PDB entry 6ONF | X-ray diffraction, 1.84 A resolution | chain A

== Chain A ==
Name: clade A/E 93TH057 HIV-1 gp120 core
From: Human immunodeficiency virus 1
UniProt: A0A0M3KKW9 (A0A0M3KKW9_9HIV1); the author numbering skips numbers that UniProt does not, so the offset changes along the chain: 44-124 = UniProt 1-81; 198-300 = UniProt 82-184; 317-355 = UniProt 185-223; 357-396 = UniProt 224-263; 1 more segments
Sequence (355 residues; numbered 42 to 492; 96 numbers in that range are skipped by the numbering (no residue carries them; nothing is unmodelled there); the number before each row is that of its first residue):
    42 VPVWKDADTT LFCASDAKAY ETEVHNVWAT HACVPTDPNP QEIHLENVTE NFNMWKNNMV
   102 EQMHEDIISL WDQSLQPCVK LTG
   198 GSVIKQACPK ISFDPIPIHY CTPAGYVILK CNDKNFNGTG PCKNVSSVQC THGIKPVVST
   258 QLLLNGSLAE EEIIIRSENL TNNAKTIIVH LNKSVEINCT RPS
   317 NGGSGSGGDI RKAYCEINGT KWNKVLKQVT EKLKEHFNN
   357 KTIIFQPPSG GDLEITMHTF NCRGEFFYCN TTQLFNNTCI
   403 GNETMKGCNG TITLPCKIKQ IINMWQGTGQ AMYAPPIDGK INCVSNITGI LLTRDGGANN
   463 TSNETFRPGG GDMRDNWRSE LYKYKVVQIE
Disordered / not traced: 42, 317-324, 403-408
Sequence notes: expression tag (42-43); engineered mutation Tyr-61 (His18 in A0A0M3KKW9), His-105 (Gln62 in A0A0M3KKW9), Ile-108 (Val65 in A0A0M3KKW9), Thr-375 (His242 in A0A0M3KKW9), Asp-474 (Asn335 in A0A0M3KKW9), Met-475 (Ile336 in A0A0M3KKW9), Arg-476 (Lys337 in A0A0M3KKW9)
Disulfide bonds: Cys-54/Cys-74, Cys-119/Cys-205, Cys-218/Cys-247, Cys-228/Cys-239, Cys-296/Cys-331, Cys-378/Cys-445, Cys-385/Cys-418, Cys-395/Cys-410
Glycans and other covalent adducts: N-acetylglucosamine (NAG) linked to Asn-234, Asn-241, Asn-262, Asn-276, Asn-289, Asn-295, Asn-334, Asn-355, Asn-386, Asn-448
Ligand contacts: MW4 (ethyl (3S)-3-[(4-chloro-3-fluorophenyl)carbamoyl]piperidine-1-carboxylate): Trp-112, Val-255, Ser-256, Thr-257, Asp-368, Glu-370, Ile-371, Thr-375, Phe-376, Asn-377, Phe-382, Ile-424, Asn-425, Met-426, Trp-427, Gly-429, Gly-472, Gly-473, Asp-474, Met-475
What the authors report for this chain:
  - binding site for MW4: Trp-112, Val-255, Thr-257, Asp-368, Glu-370, Ile-371, Thr-375, Phe-376, Phe-382, Ile-424, Asn-425, Gly-472 to Gly-473, Asp-474, Met-475
  - mutagenesis - D368A: increased binding to MW4
  - mutagenesis - D368R: decreased binding to MW4
  - mutagenesis - D368R/E370R, E370R: abolished binding to MW4

== Summary ==
Chain A binds compound MW4. Covalently linked N-acetylglucosamine: at Asn-234, Asn-241, Asn-262, Asn-276,
Asn-289 and Asn-295 and 4 more. The paper reports a binding site for MW4 at Trp-112, Val-255 and Thr-257 among
others; D368R/E370R and E370R abolish binding to MW4; 4 substitutions were tested in all.
Chain A is clade A/E 93TH057 HIV-1 gp120 core (Human immunodeficiency virus 1); the structure, Crystal
structure of HIV-1 LM/HT Clade A/E CRF01 gp120 core in complex with (S)-MCG-III-188-A02, was determined by
X-ray diffraction (same publication as 6ONE, 6ONH, 6ONV and 6P9N).
